4DMX - chain A; structure by X-ray diffraction, 1.70 A resolution.

Chain A:
Protein: Cathepsin K
From: Homo sapiens
Notes: EC 3.4.22.38
UniProtKB: P43235 (CATK_HUMAN); residues 1-215 here correspond to UniProt positions 115-329 (UniProt number = residue number + 114)
Sequence (215 residues; numbered 1 to 215; the number before each row is that of its first residue):
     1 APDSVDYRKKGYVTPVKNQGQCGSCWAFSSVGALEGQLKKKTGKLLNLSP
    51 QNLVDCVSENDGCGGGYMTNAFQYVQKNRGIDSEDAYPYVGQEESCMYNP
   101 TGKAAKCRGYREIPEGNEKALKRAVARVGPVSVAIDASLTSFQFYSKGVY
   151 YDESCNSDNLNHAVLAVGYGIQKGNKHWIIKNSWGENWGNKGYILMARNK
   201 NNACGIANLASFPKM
Disulfides: Cys22-Cys63, Cys56-Cys96, Cys155-Cys204
Covalent attachments: compound 0LB linked to Cys25
Residues lining bound ligands: 0LB ((1R,2R)-N-(1-cyanocyclopropyl)-2-{[4-(4-fluorophenyl)piperazin-1-yl]carbonyl}cyclohexanecarboxamide): Gln19, Gly23, Ser24, Trp26, Glu59, Asn60, Asp61, Gly64, Gly65, Gly66, Tyr67, Ala134, Leu160, Asn161, His162, Ala163, Leu209
Swiss-Prot annotation at these positions:
  - active site: Cys25, His162, Asn182

Overview:
Compound 0LB is covalently linked to Cys25. From UniProt: 3 active-site residues.
Chain A is Cathepsin K (Homo sapiens); the structure, Cathepsin K inhibitor, was determined by X-ray
diffraction, deposited together with 4DMY.
